PDB entry 4H8P | X-ray diffraction, 2.05 A resolution | chain A

== Chain A ==
Protein: Iron Transport-associated domain protein
Organism: Bacillus anthracis
Notes: fragment: NEAT5 domain
Reference sequence: Q81L45 (Q81L45_BACAN); residues 1-123 here correspond to UniProt positions 675-797 (UniProt number = residue number + 674)
Sequence (129 residues; numbered -5 to 123; the number before each row is that of its first residue; numbers below 1 keep their minus sign (Gly-5 is residue -5)):
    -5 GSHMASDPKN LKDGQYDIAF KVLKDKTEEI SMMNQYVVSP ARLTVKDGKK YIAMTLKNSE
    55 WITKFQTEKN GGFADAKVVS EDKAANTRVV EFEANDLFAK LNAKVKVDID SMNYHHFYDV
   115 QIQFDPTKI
Disordered / not traced: -5 to 5
Sequence notes: expression tag (-5 to 0)
Metal / ion sites: heme Fe near Tyr108 (its only coordinating residue here); Zn2+ near His110 (its only coordinating residue here)
Small-molecule neighbours: heme (HEM): Lys18, Ile24, Ser25, Met26, Met27, Tyr30, Trp55, Ile56, Val99, Val101, Ile103, Met106, Tyr108, Tyr112, Val114

== In short ==
Chain A binds heme.
Chain A is Iron Transport-associated domain protein (Bacillus anthracis); the structure, NEAT5 domain of
IsdX2, a B. anthracis hemophore in complex with heme, was determined by X-ray diffraction together with 4H8Q
from the same study.
